PDB entry 1APY | X-ray diffraction, 2.00 A resolution | chains A and C of the 4 polymer chains in the assembly

[Chain A (and C)]
Name: Aspartylglucosaminidase
Organism: Homo sapiens
Notes: EC 3.5.1.26; chain C of this document is another copy of the same molecule, construct and numbering; everything in this record applies to it too
UniProtKB: P20933 (ASPG_HUMAN); residues 1-162 here correspond to UniProt positions 24-185 (UniProt number = residue number + 23)
Sequence (162 residues; each row starts with the number of its first residue):
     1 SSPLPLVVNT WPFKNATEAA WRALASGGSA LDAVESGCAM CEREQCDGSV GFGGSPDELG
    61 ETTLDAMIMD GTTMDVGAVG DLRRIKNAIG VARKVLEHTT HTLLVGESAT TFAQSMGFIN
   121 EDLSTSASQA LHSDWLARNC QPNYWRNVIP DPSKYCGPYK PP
Not modelled in the structure: 1
Disulfide bonds: C41-C46, C140-C156
Covalent attachments: N-acetylglucosamine (NAG) linked to N15
UniProt features mapped onto this chain:
  - modified residue: S1 (Blocked amino end (Ser))
  - glycosylation: N15 (N-linked (GlcNAc...) asparagine)

[Interface between chain A and chain C]
Pairs across the interface (42):
  D75(A) - R146(C)  salt bridge
  D81(A) - V105(C)
  D81(A) - S108(C)
  R83(A) - E107(C)  salt bridge
  L96(A) - R146(C)  hydrogen bond (backbone-side chain)
  E97(A) - R146(C)
  E97(A) - N147(C)  hydrogen bond (backbone-side chain)
  H98(A) - W145(C)
  H98(A) - R146(C)  hydrogen bond (backbone-backbone)
  H98(A) - N147(C)  hydrogen bond (side chain-backbone)
  H98(A) - V148(C)
  H98(A) - P161(C)
  T99(A) - Y144(C)
  T99(A) - R146(C)  hydrogen bond (backbone-side chain)
  T100(A) - Y144(C)  hydrogen bond (backbone-backbone)
  T100(A) - R146(C)
  H101(A) - Y144(C)
  V105(A) - D81(C)
  V105(A) - V105(C)  hydrophobic
  G106(A) - E107(C)
  E107(A) - R83(C)  salt bridge
  E107(A) - E107(C)  hydrogen bond (backbone-side chain)
  F112(A) - W145(C)  hydrophobic
  M116(A) - W145(C)  hydrophobic
  M116(A) - P161(C)
  Y144(A) - T99(C)
  Y144(A) - T100(C)  hydrogen bond (backbone-backbone)
  Y144(A) - H101(C)
  W145(A) - H98(C)
  W145(A) - F112(C)  hydrophobic
  W145(A) - M116(C)  hydrophobic
  R146(A) - D75(C)  salt bridge
  R146(A) - L96(C)  hydrogen bond (side chain-backbone)
  R146(A) - E97(C)
  R146(A) - H98(C)  hydrogen bond (backbone-backbone)
  R146(A) - T99(C)  hydrogen bond (side chain-backbone)
  N147(A) - E97(C)
  N147(A) - H98(C)  hydrogen bond (backbone-side chain)
  V148(A) - H98(C)
  Y159(A) - S115(C)
  P161(A) - S115(C)
  P161(A) - M116(C)
Also at the interface, not in a pair above, chain A (25 interface residues in all): S108, S115, K160, P162
Also at the interface, not in a pair above, chain C (23 interface residues in all): Y159, K160

[Overview]
25 residues of chain A face 23 of chain C across their interface; the contacts include 12 hydrogen bonds and 4
salt bridges. Polar contacts include D75(A)-R146(C), R83(A)-E107(C) and L96(A)-R146(C). Covalently linked
N-acetylglucosamine: at N15(A).
Both chains are Aspartylglucosaminidase (Homo sapiens). Entry 1APY (Human aspartylglucosaminidase) was
determined by X-ray diffraction, deposited together with 1APZ.
